PDB entry 2HZV | X-ray diffraction, 3.10 A resolution | chains I and B of the 6 polymer chains in the assembly

Chain I:
Molecule: 30-nt DNA strand
Sequence (30 nucleotides; numbered 1 to 30; the number before each row is that of its first residue):
     1 AGTATGACGA ATACTTAAAA TCGTCATACT

Chain B:
Name: Nickel-responsive regulator
From: Escherichia coli
UniProt: P0A6Z6 (NIKR_ECOLI); residues 1-133 here = UniProt positions 1-133
Chain sequence (133 residues; each row starts with the number of its first residue):
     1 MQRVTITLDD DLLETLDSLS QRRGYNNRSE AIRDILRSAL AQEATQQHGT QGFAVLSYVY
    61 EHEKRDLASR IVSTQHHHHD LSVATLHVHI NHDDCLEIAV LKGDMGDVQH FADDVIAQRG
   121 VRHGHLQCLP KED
Disordered / not traced: 132-133
Differences from the reference sequence: modified residue (1, 105)
Modified positions: Mse1 (selenomethionine; parent Met); Mse105 (selenomethionine; parent Met)
Ion coordination: Ni2+ site 1: His76 (shared with 3 residues of chain D); K+ site 1: His79, Ser82 (shared with 1 residue of chain D); Ni2+ site 2: His87, His89, Cys95 (shared with 1 residue of chain D); K+ site 2: Ile116, Gln118, Val121 (shared with 2 residues of chain A)
From the paper describing this entry:
  - K+ coordination: Ile116, Val121
  - binding site for the 30-nt DNA strand (chain I): Arg3, Thr5, Thr7, Arg28, Ser29, Arg65, Arg119
  - specificity-determining residues: Arg3, Thr5
  - binding site for the 30-nt DNA strand: Asn27, Arg33, Lys64
  - mutagenesis - D34A: unchanged binding to Ni2+
  - mutagenesis - D34A: unchanged stability
  - mutagenesis - E30A: decreased binding to DNA
  - mutagenesis - E30A, D34A: decreased binding to the 30-nt DNA strand (chain I)

Interface between chain I and chain B:
Residue-residue contacts (15; chain I residue first):
  DG2(I) - Mse1(B)  phosphate contact
  DG2(I) - Arg3(B)  hydrogen bond to the base
  DG2(I) - Asn27(B)  hydrogen bond to the phosphate
  DG2(I) - Ser29(B)  sugar contact
  DG2(I) - Arg33(B)  salt bridge to the phosphate
  DT3(I) - Arg3(B)  hydrogen bond to the base
  DT3(I) - Asn27(B)  phosphate contact
  DT3(I) - Arg28(B)  hydrogen bond to the phosphate
  DT3(I) - Ser29(B)  hydrogen bond to the phosphate
  DA4(I) - Arg28(B)  salt bridge to the phosphate
  DT5(I) - Thr5(B)  base contact
  DT12(I) - Arg65(B)  salt bridge to the phosphate
  DT12(I) - Arg119(B)  salt bridge to the phosphate
  DA13(I) - Lys64(B)  salt bridge to the phosphate
  DA13(I) - Arg65(B)  hydrogen bond to the phosphate
Also at the interface, not in a pair above, chain I (8 interface residues in all): DA1, DA11
Also at the interface, not in a pair above, chain B (11 interface residues in all): Asn26

Summary:
8 residues of chain I and 11 residues of chain B are in contact, with 6 hydrogen bonds and 5 salt bridges.
Polar pairs include DG2(I)-Arg3(B), DT3(I)-Arg3(B) and DG2(I)-Asn27(B). From the paper: a binding site for the
30-nt DNA strand (chain I) at Arg3(B), Thr5(B) and Thr7(B) among others; E30A and D34A of chain B reduce
binding to the 30-nt DNA strand (chain I).
Here chain I is a 30-nt DNA strand and chain B is Nickel-responsive regulator (Escherichia coli). Entry 2HZV
(NikR-operator DNA complex) was determined by X-ray diffraction, deposited together with 2HZA.
